Entry 7QGC (X-ray diffraction, 2.55 A resolution); this record covers chain A.

== Chain A ==
Protein: Casein kinase II subunit alpha
From: Homo sapiens
Notes: EC 2.7.11.1
UniProt: P68400 (CSK21_HUMAN); numbering as in UniProt (aligned over 1-391)
Amino-acid sequence (399 residues; each row starts with the number of its first residue):
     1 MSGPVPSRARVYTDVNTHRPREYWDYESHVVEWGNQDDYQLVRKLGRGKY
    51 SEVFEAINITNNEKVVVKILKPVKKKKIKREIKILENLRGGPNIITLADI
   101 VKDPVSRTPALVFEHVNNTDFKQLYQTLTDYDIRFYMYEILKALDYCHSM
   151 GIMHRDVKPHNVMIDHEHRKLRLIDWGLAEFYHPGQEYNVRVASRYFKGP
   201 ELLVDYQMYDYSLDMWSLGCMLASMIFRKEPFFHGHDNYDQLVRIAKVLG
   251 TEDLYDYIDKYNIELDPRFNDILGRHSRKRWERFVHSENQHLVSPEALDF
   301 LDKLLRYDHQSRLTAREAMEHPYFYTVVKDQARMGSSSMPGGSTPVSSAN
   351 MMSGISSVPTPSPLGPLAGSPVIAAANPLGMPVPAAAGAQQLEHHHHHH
Disordered / not traced: 1, 335-399
Sequence notes: expression tag (392-399)
Residues lining bound ligands:
  - 5,6-dibromobenzotriazole (7M0): Arg47, Val53, Val66, Lys68, Ile95, Phe113, Glu114, Val116, Asn118, Met163, Ile174, Asp175
  - citrate anion (FLC): Lys247, Arg275, His276, Ser277, Lys279, Arg283
Swiss-Prot annotation at these positions:
  - region: Gln36 to Leu41 (Interaction with beta subunit)
  - active site: Asp156 (Proton acceptor)
  - binding site (ATP): Leu45 to Val53, Lys68
  - modified residue: Thr344 (Phosphothreonine), Thr360 (Phosphothreonine), Ser362 (Phosphoserine), Ser370 (Phosphoserine)
  - natural variant: Arg47 (R47Q: In OCNDS), Tyr50 (Y50S: In OCNDS), Asp175 (D175G: In OCNDS), Lys198 (K198R: In OCNDS)
From the paper describing this entry:
  - binding site for 5,6-dibromobenzotriazole: Val53, Val66, Lys68, Met163, Ile174

== In short ==
Ligands of chain A: 5,6-dibromobenzotriazole and citrate anion. From UniProt: active-site residue Asp156 and
10 ATP-binding residues. From the paper: a binding site for 5,6-dibromobenzotriazole at Val53, Val66 and Lys68
among others.
Chain A is Casein kinase II subunit alpha (Homo sapiens); the structure, H. sapiens CK2 kinase alpha subunit
in complex with the ATP-competitive inhibitor 5,6-dibromobenzotriazole at ph 5.5, was determined by X-ray
diffraction together with 7QGB, 7QGD and 7QGE from the same study.
